6Q15 - chains T and U of the 110 polymer chains in the assembly; structure by electron microscopy, 5.15 A resolution (low resolution: residue-level contacts below are approximate; hydrogen-bond / salt-bridge calls are withheld).

Chain T (and U):
Molecule: Protein PrgH
Organism: Salmonella typhimurium (strain LT2 / SGSC1412 / ATCC 700720)
Notes: chain U of this document is another copy of the same molecule, construct and numbering; everything in this record applies to it too
Reference sequence: P41783 (PRGH_SALTY); residues 1-392 here = UniProt positions 1-392
Chain sequence (392 residues; each row starts with the number of its first residue):
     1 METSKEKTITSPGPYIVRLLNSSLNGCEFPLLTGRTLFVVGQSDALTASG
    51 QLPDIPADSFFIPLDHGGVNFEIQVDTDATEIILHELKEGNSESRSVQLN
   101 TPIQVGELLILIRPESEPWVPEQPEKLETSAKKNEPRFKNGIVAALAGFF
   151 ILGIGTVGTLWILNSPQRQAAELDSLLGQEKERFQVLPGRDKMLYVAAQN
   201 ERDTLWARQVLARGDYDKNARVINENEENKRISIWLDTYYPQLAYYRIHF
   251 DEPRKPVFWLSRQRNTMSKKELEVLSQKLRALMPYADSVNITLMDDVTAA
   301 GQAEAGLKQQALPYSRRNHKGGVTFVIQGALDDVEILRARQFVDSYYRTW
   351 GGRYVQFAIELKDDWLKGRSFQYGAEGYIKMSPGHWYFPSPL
Disordered / not traced: 1-170 (chain U: 1-170, 392)

Interface between chain T and chain U:
Residue-residue contacts - 30 pairs, chain T then chain U:
  M193(T) - E182(U)
  R208(T) - R183(U)
  L211(T) - Q179(U)
  G214(T) - Q179(U)
  N219(T) - K181(U)
  R221(T) - E182(U)
  W235(T) - D251(U)
  D237(T) - T349(U)
  T238(T) - W259(U)
  Y239(T) - D251(U)
  Y239(T) - E252(U)
  P241(T) - M294(U)
  Q242(T) - T298(U)
  H319(T) - K308(U)
  H319(T) - Q309(U)
  G321(T) - Q309(U)
  T324(T) - Q309(U)
  R353(T) - Q309(U)
  Y354(T) - Q309(U)
  Q356(T) - Q309(U)
  Q356(T) - Q310(U)
  Q356(T) - R338(U)
  A358(T) - R338(U)
  E360(T) - V334(U)
  E360(T) - E335(U)
  K362(T) - D332(U)
  K362(T) - E335(U)
  Q372(T) - Y373(U)
  H385(T) - P313(U)
  W386(T) - F371(U)
Interface residues without a listed pair, chain T (30 interface residues in all): Y216, A220, I234, R317, I359, M381
Interface residues without a listed pair, chain U (26 interface residues in all): H249, V257, Q302, A305, A311, R348

Overview:
30 residues of chain T face 26 of chain U across their interface.
Both chains are Protein PrgH (Salmonella typhimurium (strain LT2 / SGSC1412 / ATCC 700720)). Entry 6Q15
(Structure of the Salmonella SPI-1 injectisome needle complex) was determined by electron microscopy together
with 6PEE, 6PEM, 6PEP, 6Q14 and 6Q16 from the same study.
